Entry 8H18 (X-ray diffraction, 1.50 A resolution); this record covers chain A.

== Chain A ==
Name: DnaQ
From: Streptococcus thermophilus DGCC 7710
Sequence (180 residues; each row starts with the number of its first residue):
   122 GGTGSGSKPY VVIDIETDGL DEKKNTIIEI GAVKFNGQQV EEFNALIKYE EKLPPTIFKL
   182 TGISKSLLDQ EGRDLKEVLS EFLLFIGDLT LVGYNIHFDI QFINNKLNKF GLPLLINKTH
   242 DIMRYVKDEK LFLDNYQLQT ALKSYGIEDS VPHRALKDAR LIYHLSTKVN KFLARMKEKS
Unresolved in the structure: 122-126, 299-301
Bound ions: Mg2+: Asp135, Glu137, Asp279

== Summary ==
Asp135, Glu137 and Asp279 form the Mg2+ site.
Chain A is DnaQ (Streptococcus thermophilus DGCC 7710); the structure, Crystal structure of DnaQ domain of
Streptococcus thermophilus strain DGCC 7710, was determined by X-ray diffraction, deposited together with 8H2F
and 8HI1.
